PDB entry 5GWW | X-ray diffraction, 2.30 A resolution | chains A and B

# Chain A (and B)
Molecule: MoeN5, DNA-binding protein 7d
From: Streptomyces ghanaensis
Notes: chain B of this document is another copy of the same molecule, construct and numbering; everything in this record applies to it too
UniProtKB: chimeric construct of A0A010, P39476: residues 1-260 from A0A010 (A0A010_9ACTN) positions 1-260 (same numbers); residues 266-329 from P39476 positions 1-64 (UniProt number = residue number - 265)
Sequence (343 residues; numbered -13 to 329; the number before each row is that of its first residue; numbers below 1 keep their minus sign (Met-13 is residue -13)):
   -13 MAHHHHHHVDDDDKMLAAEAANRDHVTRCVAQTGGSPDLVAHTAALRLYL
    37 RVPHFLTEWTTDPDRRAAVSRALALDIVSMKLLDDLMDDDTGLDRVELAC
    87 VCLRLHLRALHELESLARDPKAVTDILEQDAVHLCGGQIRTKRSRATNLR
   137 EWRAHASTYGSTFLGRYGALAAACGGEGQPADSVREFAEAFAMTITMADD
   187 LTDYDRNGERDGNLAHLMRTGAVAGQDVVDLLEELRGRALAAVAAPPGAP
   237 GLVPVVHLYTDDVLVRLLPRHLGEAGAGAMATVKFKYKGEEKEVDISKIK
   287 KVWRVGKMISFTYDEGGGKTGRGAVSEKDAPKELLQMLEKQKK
Not modelled in the structure: -13 to -6, 259-329 (chain B: -13 to -5, 328-329)
Construct notes: expression tag (-13 to 0); linker (261-265)
Swiss-Prot annotation at these positions:
  - modified residue (N6-methyllysine): Lys270, Lys272, Lys326, Lys328, Lys329

# How chain A and chain B interact
Contacting residue pairs - 73 pairs, chain A then chain B:
  Gln18(A) - Val118(B)
  Thr19(A) - Cys121(B)
  Thr19(A) - Gly122(B)
  Thr19(A) - Ile125(B)
  Gly20(A) - Ile125(B)
  Gly20(A) - Arg129(B)  hydrogen bond (backbone-side chain)
  Met66(A) - Leu89(B)  hydrophobic
  Leu69(A) - Ala85(B)
  Leu72(A) - Leu72(B)  hydrophobic
  Leu72(A) - Arg81(B)
  Met73(A) - Arg81(B)  hydrogen bond (backbone-side chain)
  Met73(A) - Val82(B)  hydrophobic
  Met73(A) - Ala85(B)  hydrophobic
  Asp74(A) - Arg81(B)  hydrogen bond (backbone-side chain)
  Asp75(A) - Asp75(B)
  Asp75(A) - Arg81(B)  salt bridge
  Arg81(A) - Leu72(B)  hydrogen bond (side chain-backbone)
  Arg81(A) - Met73(B)
  Arg81(A) - Asp75(B)
  Arg81(A) - Arg81(B)
  Val82(A) - Met73(B)  hydrophobic
  Val82(A) - Ile125(B)  hydrophobic
  Val82(A) - Lys128(B)
  Glu83(A) - Arg129(B)  salt bridge
  Ala85(A) - Leu69(B)  hydrophobic
  Ala85(A) - Met73(B)  hydrophobic
  Cys86(A) - Cys121(B)
  Cys86(A) - Gln124(B)
  Cys86(A) - Ile125(B)  hydrophobic
  Leu89(A) - Met66(B)  hydrophobic
  Arg90(A) - Glu114(B)  salt bridge
  Arg90(A) - Ala117(B)
  Arg90(A) - Val118(B)
  Arg90(A) - Cys121(B)
  His92(A) - His92(B)  hydrogen bond
  Leu93(A) - Leu113(B)
  Leu93(A) - Glu114(B)
  Leu93(A) - Arg152(B)
  Arg94(A) - Glu114(B)  salt bridge
  Leu96(A) - Leu96(B)  hydrophobic
  Leu96(A) - Thr110(B)
  His97(A) - Glu114(B)
  Glu100(A) - Glu100(B)
  Glu100(A) - Pro106(B)
  Glu100(A) - Thr110(B)  hydrogen bond
  Ser101(A) - Lys107(B)
  Pro106(A) - Glu100(B)
  Pro106(A) - Pro106(B)  hydrophobic
  Pro106(A) - Lys107(B)
  Lys107(A) - His97(B)  hydrogen bond
  Lys107(A) - Glu100(B)
  Lys107(A) - Ser101(B)
  Thr110(A) - Leu96(B)
  Thr110(A) - Glu100(B)  hydrogen bond
  Asp111(A) - His97(B)  salt bridge
  Leu113(A) - Leu93(B)
  Glu114(A) - Arg90(B)  salt bridge
  Glu114(A) - Leu93(B)
  Glu114(A) - Arg94(B)  salt bridge
  Ala117(A) - Arg90(B)
  Val118(A) - Gln18(B)
  Val118(A) - Arg90(B)
  Cys121(A) - Thr19(B)
  Cys121(A) - Cys86(B)  hydrogen bond (side chain-backbone)
  Cys121(A) - Arg90(B)
  Gly122(A) - Thr19(B)
  Gln124(A) - Cys86(B)
  Ile125(A) - Thr19(B)
  Ile125(A) - Gly20(B)
  Ile125(A) - Val82(B)  hydrophobic
  Ile125(A) - Cys86(B)  hydrophobic
  Lys128(A) - Val82(B)
  Arg152(A) - Leu93(B)
Interface residues without a listed pair, chain A (41 interface residues in all): Gly21, Ser22, Val87, Arg129
Interface residues without a listed pair, chain B (38 interface residues in all): Glu83, Val87, Asp111

# Overview
The interface between chain A and chain B involves 41 residues on one side and 38 on the other, with 9
hydrogen bonds and 7 salt bridges. Among the polar pairs are Asp75(A)-Arg81(B), Glu83(A)-Arg129(B) and
Arg90(A)-Glu114(B).
Chain A and chain B are both MoeN5, DNA-binding protein 7d (Streptomyces ghanaensis); the structure, Structure
of MoeN5-Sso7d fusion protein in complex with a permethylated substrate analogue, was determined by X-ray
diffraction, deposited together with 6J8V and 6J8W.
